Entry 8VER (X-ray diffraction, 2.80 A resolution); this record covers chains C and E of the 6 polymer chains in the assembly.

# Chain C (and E)
Molecule: Endoribonuclease YicC
From: Escherichia coli
Notes: EC 3.1.26.-; chain E of this document is another copy of the same molecule, construct and numbering; everything in this record applies to it too
Reference sequence: P23839 (YICC_ECOLI); residue numbers follow UniProt; this construct covers 1-287
Sequence (289 residues; numbered -1 to 287; the number before each row is that of its first residue; numbers below 1 keep their minus sign (Gly-1 is residue -1)):
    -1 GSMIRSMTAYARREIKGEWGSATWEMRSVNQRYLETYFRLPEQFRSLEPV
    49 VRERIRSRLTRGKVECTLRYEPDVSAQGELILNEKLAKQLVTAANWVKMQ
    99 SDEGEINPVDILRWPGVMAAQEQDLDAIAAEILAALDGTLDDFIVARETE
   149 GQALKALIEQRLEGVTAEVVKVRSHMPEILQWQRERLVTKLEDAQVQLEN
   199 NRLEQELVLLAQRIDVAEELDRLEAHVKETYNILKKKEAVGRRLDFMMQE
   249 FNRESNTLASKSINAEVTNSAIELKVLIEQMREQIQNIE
Unresolved in the structure: -1 to 0, 194-198 (chain E: -1 to 0, 75)
Sequence notes: expression tag (-1 to 0); engineered mutation Thr187 (Ala in P23839)

# How chain C and chain E interact
Residue-residue contacts (43):
  Arg37(C) with Glu51(E), salt bridge; Arg54(E); Ser55(E)
  Glu40(C) with Glu51(E)
  Arg67(C) with Ser55(E)
  Glu69(C) with Val48(E); Arg52(E), salt bridge; Leu131(E)
  Asp71(C) with Asp124(E)
  Val72(C) with Ser44(E); Leu45(E), hydrophobic; Leu123(E), hydrophobic; Asp124(E), hydrogen bond (backbone-side chain)
  Glu77(C) with Gln87(E), hydrogen bond
  Leu80(C) with Ala91(E); Trp94(E), hydrophobic
  Glu82(C) with Trp94(E)
  Ala85(C) with Trp94(E), hydrophobic
  Lys86(C) with Trp94(E); Gln98(E)
  Val89(C) with Ser99(E)
  Lys96(C) with Glu101(E), salt bridge
  Gly102(C) with Glu101(E)
  Glu103(C) with Glu101(E); Gly102(E), hydrogen bond (side chain-backbone)
  Ile104(C) with Glu101(E), hydrogen bond (backbone-side chain); Gly102(E)
  Asn105(C) with Glu103(E)
  Pro106(C) with Ala92(E); Val95(E), hydrophobic; Lys96(E); Gly102(E); Glu103(E)
  Val107(C) with Ile104(E), hydrophobic; Asp108(E)
  Leu110(C) with Leu88(E); Ala92(E), hydrophobic; Val95(E), hydrophobic; Trp112(E)
  Arg111(C) with Asp108(E), hydrogen bond (side chain-backbone); Arg111(E); Trp112(E)
  Met116(C) with Trp112(E), hydrophobic
Other interface residues (no listed pair), chain C (29 interface residues in all): Tyr68, Ser73, Ala74, Gln75, Leu78, Asp108, Ile109
Other interface residues (no listed pair), chain E (30 interface residues in all): Asn81, Asn105, Ile109, Gly114

# In short
Chain C and chain E form an interface of 29 and 30 residues respectively, with 5 hydrogen bonds and 3 salt
bridges. Among the polar pairs are Arg37(C)-Glu51(E), Glu69(C)-Arg52(E) and Lys96(C)-Glu101(E).
Both chains are Endoribonuclease YicC (Escherichia coli). Entry 8VER (Structure of YicC endoribonuclease) was
determined by X-ray diffraction together with 8VES from the same study.
